5VI0 - chains A and E of the 3 polymer chains in the assembly; structure by X-ray diffraction, 2.40 A resolution.

== Chain A ==
Molecule: alkylpurine DNA glycosylase AlkC
From: Pseudomonas fluorescens
Reference sequence: C3K795 (C3K795_PSEFS); residue numbers follow UniProt; this construct covers 1-365
Amino-acid sequence (369 residues; numbered -3 to 365; the number before each row is that of its first residue; numbers below 1 keep their minus sign (Gly-3 is residue -3)):
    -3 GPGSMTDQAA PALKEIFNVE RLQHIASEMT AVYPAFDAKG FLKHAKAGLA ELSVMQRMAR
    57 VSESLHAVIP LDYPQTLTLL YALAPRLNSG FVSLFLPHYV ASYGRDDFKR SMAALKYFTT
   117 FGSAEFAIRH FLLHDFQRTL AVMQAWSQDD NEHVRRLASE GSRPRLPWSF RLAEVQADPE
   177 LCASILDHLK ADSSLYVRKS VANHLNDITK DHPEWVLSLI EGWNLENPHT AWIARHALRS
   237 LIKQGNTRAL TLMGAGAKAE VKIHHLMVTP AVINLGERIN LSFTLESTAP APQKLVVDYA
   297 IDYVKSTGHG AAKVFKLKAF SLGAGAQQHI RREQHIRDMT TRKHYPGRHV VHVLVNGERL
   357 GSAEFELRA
Unresolved in the structure: -3 to 4, 251-254
Modified / non-standard residues: Mse1 (selenomethionine); Mse25, Mse51, Mse54, Mse108, Mse139, Mse249, Mse263, Mse335 (selenomethionine; parent Met)
Differences from the reference sequence: expression tag (-3 to 0)
Ligand contacts: polyethylene glycol (P4K): Asn84, Ser85, Gly86, Phe87, Leu90, Thr116, Phe117, Gly118, Ser119, Glu121, Phe122, Glu148, His149, Pro163, Trp164, Tyr192
From the paper describing this entry:
  - catalytic residues: Glu121, Glu156 (proposed by the authors, not directly observed)
  - specificity-determining residues: Glu121, Phe122, Trp164 (proposed by the authors, not directly observed)
  - mutagenesis - E121A: abolished catalytic activity on 3mA
  - mutagenesis - E156A: decreased catalytic activity on 3mA
  - mutagenesis - W164A: unchanged catalytic activity on 3mA
  - mutagenesis - E121A, E156A: abolished catalytic activity on 3mC
  - mutagenesis - E121A, E156A: abolished catalytic activity on 1mA
  - mutagenesis - W164A: decreased catalytic activity on 3mC
  - mutagenesis - W164A: decreased catalytic activity on 1mA

== Chain E ==
Molecule: 11-nt DNA strand
Sequence (11 nucleotides; row label = number of the first residue in the row):
     1 AAGACTTGGA C
Ligand contacts: polyethylene glycol (P4K): DT6, DT7, DG8

== How chain A and chain E interact ==
Pairs across the interface (22; chain A residue first):
  Ala8(A) - DG8(E)  phosphate contact
  Leu9(A) - DT7(E)  phosphate contact
  Leu9(A) - DG8(E)  hydrogen bond to the phosphate
  Ser49(A) - DG9(E)  phosphate contact
  Val50(A) - DG9(E)  phosphate contact
  Trp164(A) - DT7(E)  base contact
  Trp164(A) - DG8(E)  hydrogen bond to the base
  Trp164(A) - DG9(E)  hydrogen bond to the sugar
  Ser165(A) - DA10(E)  sugar contact
  Phe166(A) - DA10(E)  phosphate contact
  Phe166(A) - DC11(E)  phosphate contact
  Arg167(A) - DC11(E)  hydrogen bond to the phosphate
  Phe311(A) - DA2(E)  phosphate contact
  Phe311(A) - DG3(E)  phosphate contact
  Lys312(A) - DA2(E)  hydrogen bond to the phosphate
  Mse335(A) - DG3(E)  phosphate contact
  Mse335(A) - DA4(E)  phosphate contact
  Thr336(A) - DA4(E)  phosphate contact
  Thr336(A) - DC5(E)  phosphate contact
  Thr337(A) - DG3(E)  sugar contact
  Thr337(A) - DA4(E)  hydrogen bond to the phosphate
  Arg338(A) - DG3(E)  salt bridge to the phosphate
Other interface residues (no listed pair), chain A (18 interface residues in all): Lys10, Mse51, Lys309, Val310
Other interface residues (no listed pair), chain E (10 interface residues in all): DA1

== Overview ==
Chain A and chain E form an interface of 18 and 10 residues respectively; the contacts include 6 hydrogen
bonds and 1 salt bridge. Among the polar pairs are Trp164(A)-DG8(E), Trp164(A)-DG9(E) and Leu9(A)-DG8(E). From
the paper: catalytic residues Glu121(A) and Glu156(A); E121A and E156A of chain A abolish catalytic activity
on 3mC.
Here chain A is alkylpurine DNA glycosylase AlkC (Pseudomonas fluorescens) and chain E is an 11-nt DNA strand.
Entry 5VI0 (Pseudomonas fluorescens alkylpurine DNA glycosylase AlkC bound to DNA containing an abasic site
analog) was determined by X-ray diffraction together with 5VHV from the same study.
